PDB entry 9K3M | electron microscopy, 2.68 A resolution | chains K and AD of the 180 polymer chains in the assembly

[Chain K (and AD)]
Molecule: Major spike protein G
Notes: chain AD of this document is another copy of the same molecule, construct and numbering; everything in this record applies to it too
Reference sequence: A0A5J6T840 (A0A5J6T840_9VIRU); residue numbers follow UniProt; this construct covers 1-175
Sequence (175 residues; numbered 1 to 175; the number before each row is that of its first residue):
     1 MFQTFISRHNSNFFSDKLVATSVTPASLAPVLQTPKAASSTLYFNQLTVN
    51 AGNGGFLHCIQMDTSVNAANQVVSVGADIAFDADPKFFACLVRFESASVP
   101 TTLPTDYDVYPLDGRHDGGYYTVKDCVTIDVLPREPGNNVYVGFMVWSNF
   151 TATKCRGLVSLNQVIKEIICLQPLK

[Interface between chain K and chain AD]
Residue-residue contacts (65):
  Met1(K) with Phe5(AD); Ser7(AD); Asn10(AD), hydrogen bond (backbone-side chain); Ile168(AD)
  Phe2(K) with Phe5(AD), hydrogen bond (backbone-backbone); Ile6(AD), hydrophobic; Ser7(AD), hydrogen bond (backbone-backbone); Asn10(AD); Gln172(AD)
  Gln3(K) with Ser7(AD); Arg8(AD), hydrogen bond (side chain-backbone); Asn10(AD); Ser74(AD); Cys126(AD); Val164(AD); Glu167(AD)
  Thr4(K) with Ile6(AD); Ser7(AD), hydrogen bond (side chain-backbone); Arg8(AD)
  Phe5(K) with Val72(AD), hydrophobic
  Ser11(K) with Pro111(AD)
  Phe13(K) with Asn70(AD); Asp108(AD); Tyr110(AD); Thr128(AD); Ile129(AD), hydrophobic; Arg134(AD)
  Phe14(K) with Asp108(AD); Arg134(AD)
  Ser15(K) with Asp108(AD); Val109(AD), hydrogen bond (side chain-backbone)
  Tyr43(K) with Val109(AD), hydrophobic
  Asn45(K) with Phe88(AD); Trp147(AD)
  Gly76(K) with Pro111(AD)
  Asp78(K) with Ala89(AD); His116(AD)
  Asp82(K) with Lys86(AD)
  Arg115(K) with Gly114(AD)
  Asp117(K) with His116(AD); Asp117(AD)
  Tyr120(K) with Asp84(AD), hydrogen bond; Lys86(AD); Phe87(AD); His116(AD)
  Thr122(K) with Asp113(AD); Gly114(AD)
  Lys124(K) with Pro111(AD), hydrogen bond (side chain-backbone); Leu112(AD); Asp113(AD); Asp125(AD), salt bridge
  Arg156(K) with Lys86(AD), hydrogen bond (side chain-backbone); Phe88(AD); Asn149(AD)
  Gly157(K) with Phe88(AD)
  Leu158(K) with Phe88(AD), hydrophobic; Cys90(AD), hydrophobic; Pro111(AD), hydrophobic
  Ser160(K) with Pro111(AD)
  Ile169(K) with Asn70(AD)
  Cys170(K) with Asn70(AD); Val72(AD), hydrophobic
  Leu171(K) with Asn70(AD), hydrogen bond (backbone-backbone)
  Pro173(K) with Ile165(AD); Glu167(AD)
Other interface residues (no listed pair), chain K (32 interface residues in all): His9, Thr41, Ala80, Phe81, Leu174
Other interface residues (no listed pair), chain AD (46 interface residues in all): His9, Ala68, Gln71, Pro85, Tyr107, Gly118, Asp130, Ser148, Lys166, Cys170, Lys175

[In short]
32 residues of chain K face 46 of chain AD across their interface; the contacts include 10 hydrogen bonds and
1 salt bridge. Among the polar pairs are Lys124(K)-Asp125(AD), Met1(K)-Asn10(AD) and Gln3(K)-Arg8(AD).
Both chains are Major spike protein G. Entry 9K3M (The structure of Microviridae PJNS001) was determined by
electron microscopy, deposited together with 9K3N.
